Entry 2Y09 (X-ray diffraction, 1.70 A resolution); this record covers chain A.

Chain A:
Molecule: Protein serin-threonin phosphatase
Source organism: Synechococcus elongatus
UniProt: Q8DGS1 (Q8DGS1_THEEB); residue numbers follow UniProt; this construct covers 1-240
Sequence (240 residues; row label = number of the first residue in the row):
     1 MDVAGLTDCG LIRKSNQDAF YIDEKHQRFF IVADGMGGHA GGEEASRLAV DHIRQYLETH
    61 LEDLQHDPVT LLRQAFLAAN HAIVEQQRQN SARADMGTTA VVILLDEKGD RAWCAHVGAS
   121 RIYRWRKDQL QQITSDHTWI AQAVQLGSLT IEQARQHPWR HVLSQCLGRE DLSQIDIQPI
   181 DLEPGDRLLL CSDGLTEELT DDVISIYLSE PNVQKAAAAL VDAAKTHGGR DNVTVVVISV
Not modelled in the structure: 150-153
Construct notes: engineered mutation Ala119 (Asp in Q8DGS1)
Metal / ion sites: Ca2+ site 1: Asp34, Gly35; Ca2+ site 2: Asp34, Asp193, Asp231; Mg2+ site 1 near Glu183 (its only coordinating residue here); Mg2+ site 2: Glu198, His227

Overview:
Asp34 and Gly35 form the Ca2+ site 1. Asp34, Asp193 and Asp231 form the Ca2+ site 2.
Chain A is Protein serin-threonin phosphatase (Synechococcus elongatus); the structure, The cyanobacterial
PP2C-like phosphatase tPphA requires three metals in the catalytic center for efficient catalysis, was
determined by X-ray diffraction together with 2XZV from the same study.
